2FZK - chains B and D of the 4 polymer chains in the assembly; structure by X-ray diffraction, 2.50 A resolution.

== Chain B (and D) ==
Name: Aspartate carbamoyltransferase regulatory chain
From: Escherichia coli
Notes: EC 2.1.3.2; chain D of this document is another copy of the same molecule, construct and numbering; everything in this record applies to it too
Reference sequence: P0A7F3 (PYRI_ECOLI); aligned to UniProt positions 1-153 over residues 1-153 (the alignment contains insertions or deletions, so no single offset holds)
Chain sequence (153 residues; each row starts with the number of its first residue):
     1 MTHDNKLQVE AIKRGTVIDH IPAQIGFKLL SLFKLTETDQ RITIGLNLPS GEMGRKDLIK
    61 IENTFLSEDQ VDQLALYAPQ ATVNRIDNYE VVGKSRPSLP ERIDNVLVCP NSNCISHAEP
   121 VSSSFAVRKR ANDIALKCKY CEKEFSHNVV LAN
Disordered / not traced: 1
Bound ions: Zn2+: Cys-109, Cys-114, Cys-138, Cys-141
Residues lining bound ligands: CTP (cytidine-5'-triphosphate): Thr-2, Asp-4, Ala-11, Ile-12, Lys-13, Val-17, Asp-19, His-20, Lys-60, Asn-84, Ile-86, Tyr-89, Val-91, Lys-94

== Chain B / chain D interface ==
Pairs across the interface (40; chain B residue first):
  Leu-7(B) / Glu-10(D)
  Gln-8(B) / Gln-8(D)
  Gln-8(B) / Glu-10(D)
  Val-9(B) / Gln-8(D)
  Val-9(B) / Val-9(D)  hydrophobic
  Glu-10(B) / Leu-7(D)
  Gln-24(B) / Thr-36(D)  hydrogen bond (side chain-backbone)
  Gln-24(B) / Glu-37(D)
  Gln-24(B) / Thr-38(D)  hydrogen bond (side chain-backbone)
  Phe-27(B) / Phe-27(D)  hydrophobic
  Phe-27(B) / Leu-30(D)  hydrophobic
  Phe-27(B) / Ser-31(D)
  Phe-27(B) / Thr-36(D)
  Leu-30(B) / Phe-27(D)  hydrophobic
  Ser-31(B) / Phe-27(D)
  Thr-36(B) / Gln-24(D)  hydrogen bond (backbone-side chain)
  Thr-36(B) / Phe-27(D)
  Thr-36(B) / Leu-46(D)
  Glu-37(B) / Gln-24(D)
  Thr-38(B) / Asn-47(D)
  Asp-39(B) / Asn-47(D)
  Asp-39(B) / Arg-55(D)  hydrogen bond (backbone-side chain)
  Arg-41(B) / Leu-7(D)  hydrogen bond (side chain-backbone)
  Ile-42(B) / Gly-45(D)
  Ile-42(B) / Leu-46(D)  hydrogen bond (backbone-backbone)
  Ile-42(B) / Asn-47(D)
  Thr-43(B) / Ile-44(D)
  Ile-44(B) / Thr-43(D)
  Ile-44(B) / Ile-44(D)  hydrogen bond (backbone-backbone)
  Ile-44(B) / Leu-46(D)  hydrophobic
  Gly-45(B) / Ile-42(D)
  Leu-46(B) / Thr-36(D)
  Leu-46(B) / Arg-41(D)
  Leu-46(B) / Ile-42(D)  hydrogen bond (backbone-backbone)
  Asn-47(B) / Thr-38(D)  hydrogen bond (side chain-backbone)
  Asn-47(B) / Asp-39(D)
  Asn-47(B) / Gln-40(D)
  Asn-47(B) / Arg-41(D)
  Leu-48(B) / Arg-41(D)
  Arg-55(B) / Asp-39(D)  salt bridge
Other interface residues (no listed pair), chain B (23 interface residues in all): Gln-40, Tyr-89
Other interface residues (no listed pair), chain D (24 interface residues in all): Lys-6, Lys-34, Tyr-89

== Summary ==
23 residues of chain B face 24 of chain D across their interface, with 9 hydrogen bonds and 1 salt bridge.
Polar contacts include Arg-55(B)/Asp-39(D), Gln-24(B)/Thr-36(D) and Gln-24(B)/Thr-38(D). Chain B binds CTP.
The Zn2+ site is built by Cys-109(B), Cys-114(B), Cys-138(B) and Cys-141(B).
Chain B and chain D are both Aspartate carbamoyltransferase regulatory chain (Escherichia coli); the
structure, The Structure of Wild-Type E. Coli Aspartate Transcarbamoylase in Complex with Novel T State
Inhibitors at ..., was determined by X-ray diffraction, deposited together with 2FZC and 2FZG.
